8AXK - chains F and M of the 85 polymer chains in the assembly; structure by electron microscopy, 4.05 A resolution (low resolution: residue-level contacts below are approximate; hydrogen-bond / salt-bridge calls are withheld).

# Chain F
Protein: Surface presentation of antigens protein SpaR
From: Shigella flexneri
Reference sequence: P0A1M6 (SPAR_SHIFL); residues 1-256 here = UniProt positions 1-256
Sequence (256 residues; each row starts with the number of its first residue):
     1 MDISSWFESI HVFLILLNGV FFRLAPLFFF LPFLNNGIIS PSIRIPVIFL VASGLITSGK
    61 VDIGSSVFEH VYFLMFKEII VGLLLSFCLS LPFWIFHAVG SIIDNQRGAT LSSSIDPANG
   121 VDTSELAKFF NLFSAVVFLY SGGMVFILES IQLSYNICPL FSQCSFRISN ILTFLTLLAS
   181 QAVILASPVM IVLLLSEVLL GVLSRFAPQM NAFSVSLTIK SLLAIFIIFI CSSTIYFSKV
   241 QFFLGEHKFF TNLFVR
Disulfides: C158-C164
Curated features (UniProtKB/Swiss-Prot):
  - natural variant: I168 (I168V: In plasmid pMYSH6000, plasmid pCP301 and plasmid pINV_F6_M1382)

# Chain M
Protein: Protein MxiI
From: Shigella flexneri
Reference sequence: P0A225 (MXII_SHIFL); residue numbers follow UniProt; this construct covers 1-97
Sequence (97 residues; row label = number of the first residue in the row):
     1 MNYIYPVNQV DIIKASDFQS QEISSLEDVV SAKYSDIKMD TDIQVSQIME MVSNPESLNP
    61 ESLAKLQTTL SNYSIGVSLA GTLARKTVSA VETLLKS
Not modelled in the structure: 1-55

# Interface between chain F and chain M
Contacting residue pairs (21; chain F residue first):
  M1(F) with E56(M); S57(M)
  S4(F) with L66(M)
  F7(F) with L70(M)
  E8(F) with Y73(M)
  H11(F) with Y73(M); S74(M); V77(M)
  I15(F) with V77(M); A80(M)
  N18(F) with V77(M); G81(M)
  F21(F) with A84(M)
  F22(F) with A84(M); T87(M)
  A25(F) with V88(M)
  F29(F) with E92(M)
  F30(F) with L95(M)
  R44(F) with E92(M)
  M75(F) with T87(M)
  I79(F) with T87(M)
Interface residues without a listed pair, chain F (19 interface residues in all): V12, L14, I45, L83
Interface residues without a listed pair, chain M (18 interface residues in all): G76, L83, R85, V91

# Overview
19 residues of chain F and 18 residues of chain M are in contact.
Here chain F is Surface presentation of antigens protein SpaR and chain M is Protein MxiI, both from Shigella
flexneri. Entry 8AXK (Type 3 secretion system export apparatus core, inner rod and needle of Shigella
flexneri) was determined by electron microscopy, deposited together with 8AXL and 8AXN.
